Entry 7TXH (X-ray diffraction, 1.95 A resolution); this record covers chains A and C of the 3 polymer chains in the assembly.

[Chain A]
Protein: Ras-related protein M-Ras
From: Homo sapiens
Notes: EC 3.6.5.2; engineered mutation(s): Q71R
Reference sequence: O14807 (RASM_HUMAN); numbering as in UniProt (aligned over 1-178)
Sequence (180 residues; numbered -1 to 178; the number before each row is that of its first residue; numbers below 1 keep their minus sign (Gly-1 is residue -1)):
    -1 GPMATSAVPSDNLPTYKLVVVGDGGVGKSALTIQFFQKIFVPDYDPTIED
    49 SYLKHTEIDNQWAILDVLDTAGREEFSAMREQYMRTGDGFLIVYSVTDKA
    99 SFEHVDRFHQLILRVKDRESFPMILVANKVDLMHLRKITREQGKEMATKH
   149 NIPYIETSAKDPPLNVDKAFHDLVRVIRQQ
Not modelled in the structure: -1 to 5
Sequence notes: expression tag (-1 to 0); variant Arg71 (Gln in O14807)
Metal / ion sites: Mg2+: Ser27, Thr45 (together with GMP-PNP)
Residues lining bound ligands: GMP-PNP (GNP; phosphoaminophosphonic acid-guanylate ester): Asp21, Gly22, Gly23, Val24, Gly25, Lys26, Ser27, Ala28, Phe38, Val39, Pro40, Asp41, Tyr42, Asp43, Pro44, Thr45, Thr68, Ala69, Gly70, Arg71, Asn126, Lys127, Asp129, Leu130, Ser156, Ala157, Lys158
Swiss-Prot annotation at these positions:
  - motif: Tyr42 to Tyr50 (Effector region)
  - binding site (GTP): Asp21, Gly22, Gly23, Val24, Gly25, Lys26, Ser27, Ala28, Phe38, Val39, Pro40, Tyr42, Pro44, Thr45, Gly70, Asn126, Lys127, Asp129, Ser156, Ala157 and 1 more in UniProt
  - binding site (Mg(2+)): Ser27, Thr45, Asp67
Reported in the primary citation:
  - disease-associated variants - G23V, T68I

[Chain C]
Protein: Serine/threonine-protein phosphatase PP1-alpha catalytic subunit
From: Homo sapiens
Notes: EC 3.1.3.16
Reference sequence: P62136 (PP1A_HUMAN); residues 7-300 here = UniProt positions 7-300
Sequence (297 residues; numbered 4 to 300; the number before each row is that of its first residue):
     4 SNALNLDSIIGRLLEVQGSRPGKNVQLTENEIRGLCLKSREIFLSQPILL
    54 ELEAPLKICGDIHGQYYDLLRLFEYGGFPPESNYLFLGDYVDRGKQSLET
   104 ICLLLAYKIKYPENFFLLRGNHECASINRIYGFYDECKRRYNIKLWKTFT
   154 DCFNCLPIAAIVDEKIFCCHGGLSPDLQSMEQIRRIMRPTDVPDQGLLCD
   204 LLWSDPDKDVQGWGENDRGVSFTFGAEVVAKFLHKHDLDLICRAHQVVED
   254 GYEFFAKRQLVTLFSAPNYCGEFDNAGAMMSVDETLMCSFQILKPAD
Not modelled in the structure: 4-6, 299-300
Sequence notes: expression tag (4-6)
Metal / ion sites: Mn2+ site 1: Asp64, His66, Asp92 (together with phosphate ion); Mn2+ site 2: Asp92, Asn124, His173, His248 (together with phosphate ion)
Swiss-Prot annotation at these positions:
  - active site: His125 (Proton donor)
  - binding site (Mn(2+)): Asp64, His66, Asp92, Asn124, His173, His248
  - modified residue: Ser22 (Phosphoserine)
Reported in the primary citation:
  - mutagenesis - P50R: increased binding to ternary complex

[How chain A and chain C interact]
Pairs across the interface - 21 pairs, chain A then chain C:
  Val6(A) with Trp216(C); Gly217(C); Glu218(C); Phe225(C), hydrophobic
  Pro7(A) with Phe225(C)
  Ile31(A) with Met190(C), hydrophobic
  Gln35(A) with Ile189(C); Met190(C), hydrogen bond (side chain-backbone); Thr193(C), hydrogen bond; Pro196(C)
  Lys36(A) with Pro196(C); Gln198(C), hydrogen bond
  Ile37(A) with Thr193(C)
  Asp48(A) with Arg188(C), salt bridge
  Ser49(A) with Arg188(C), hydrogen bond (backbone-side chain)
  Leu51(A) with Asp179(C); Gln181(C); Gln185(C)
  Lys52(A) with Asp179(C)
  His53(A) with Pro178(C), hydrogen bond (side chain-backbone); Asp179(C), salt bridge
Also at the interface, not in a pair above, chain A (13 interface residues in all): Val39, Tyr50
Also at the interface, not in a pair above, chain C (16 interface residues in all): Pro192, Asp197
From the paper, about this interface:
  - interface residues, chain A: Asp48(A)
  - interface residues, chain C: Arg188(C)

[Overview]
Chain A and chain C form an interface of 13 and 16 residues respectively, with 5 hydrogen bonds and 2 salt
bridges. Polar pairs include Asp48(A)-Arg188(C), His53(A)-Asp179(C) and Gln35(A)-Met190(C). Bound to chain A:
GMP-PNP. From the paper: P50R of chain C increases binding to ternary complex; interface residues Asp48(A) and
Arg188(C).
Chain A is Ras-related protein M-Ras and chain C is Serine/threonine-protein phosphatase PP1-alpha catalytic
subunit, both from Homo sapiens; the structure, Human MRas Q71R in complex with human Shoc2 LRR domain M173I
and human PP1Ca, was determined by X-ray diffraction (same publication as 7TYG).
